PDB entry 8BPR | electron microscopy, 3.65 A resolution | chains A and Y of the 9 polymer chains in the assembly

== Chain A ==
Molecule: DNA replication and repair protein RecF
From: Thermus thermophilus HB8
Reference sequence: Q5SLM9 (Q5SLM9_THET8); residues 1-343 here = UniProt positions 1-343
Amino-acid sequence (344 residues; numbered 0 to 343; the number before each row is that of its first residue; numbering starts at 0):
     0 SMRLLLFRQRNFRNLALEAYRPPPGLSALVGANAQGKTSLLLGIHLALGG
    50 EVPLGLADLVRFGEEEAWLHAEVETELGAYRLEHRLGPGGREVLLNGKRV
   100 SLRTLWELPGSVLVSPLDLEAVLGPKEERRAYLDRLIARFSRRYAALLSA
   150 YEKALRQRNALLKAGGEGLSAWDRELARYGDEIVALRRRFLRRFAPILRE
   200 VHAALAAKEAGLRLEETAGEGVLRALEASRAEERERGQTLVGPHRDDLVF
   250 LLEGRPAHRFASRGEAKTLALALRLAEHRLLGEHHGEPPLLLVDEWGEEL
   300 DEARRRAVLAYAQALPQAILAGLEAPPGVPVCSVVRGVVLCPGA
Disordered / not traced: 0, 342-343
Differences from the reference sequence: expression tag (0)
Bound ions: Mg2+: Thr-37 (together with AMP-PNP)
Small-molecule neighbours:
  - AMP-PNP (ANP; phosphoaminophosphonic acid-adenylate ester), molecule 1: Arg-12, Asn-13, Ala-31, Asn-32, Ala-33, Gln-34, Gly-35, Lys-36, Thr-37, Ser-38, Asp-57, Val-59, Arg-60, Phe-61, Glu-294, Leu-322
  - AMP-PNP (ANP), molecule 2: Lys-207, Phe-259, Ser-261, Arg-262, Gly-263, Glu-264

== Chain Y ==
Molecule: Oligo2
Sequence (40 nucleotides; each row starts with the number of its first residue):
     1 GCGCGGATCCGCGGCAGATCTGGCCTGATTGCGGTACAGA
Disordered / not traced: 1-4, 28-40

== Chain A / chain Y interface ==
Pairs across the interface - 15 pairs, chain A then chain Y:
  Leu-55(A) / DG22(Y)  phosphate contact
  Arg-90(A) / DG23(Y)  salt bridge to the phosphate
  Leu-101(A) / DC24(Y)  hydrogen bond to the phosphate
  Arg-102(A) / DC24(Y)  hydrogen bond to the phosphate
  Arg-102(A) / DC25(Y)  salt bridge to the phosphate
  Pro-124(A) / DG14(Y)  phosphate contact
  Lys-125(A) / DC15(Y)  salt bridge to the phosphate
  Arg-155(A) / DA18(Y)  salt bridge to the phosphate
  Asn-158(A) / DG17(Y)  phosphate contact
  Lys-162(A) / DA16(Y)  phosphate contact
  Lys-162(A) / DG17(Y)  salt bridge to the phosphate
  Gln-237(A) / DA16(Y)  sugar contact
  His-243(A) / DA16(Y)  salt bridge to the phosphate
  Arg-244(A) / DC15(Y)  phosphate contact
  Arg-244(A) / DA16(Y)  salt bridge to the phosphate
Interface residues without a listed pair, chain A (17 interface residues in all): Gly-89, Ser-100, Glu-126, Arg-129, Thr-238

== Overview ==
17 residues of chain A face 9 of chain Y across their interface; the contacts include 2 hydrogen bonds and 7
salt bridges. Among the polar pairs are Leu-101(A)/DC24(Y), Arg-102(A)/DC24(Y) and Arg-90(A)/DG23(Y). Chain A
binds AMP-PNP.
Here chain A is DNA replication and repair protein RecF (Thermus thermophilus HB8) and chain Y is Oligo2.
Entry 8BPR (Complex of RecF-RecO-RecR-DNA from Thermus thermophilus (low resolution reconstruction)) was
determined by electron microscopy, deposited together with 8A8J, 8A93 and 8AB0.
